4B52 - chain A; structure by X-ray diffraction, 1.76 A resolution.

Chain A:
Molecule: Bacillolysin
From: Paenibacillus polymyxa
Notes: EC 3.4.24.4
UniProtKB: E3E6L0 (E3E6L0_PAEPS); residues 1-304 here correspond to UniProt positions 289-592 (UniProt number = residue number + 288)
Chain sequence (304 residues; numbered 1 to 304; the number before each row is that of its first residue):
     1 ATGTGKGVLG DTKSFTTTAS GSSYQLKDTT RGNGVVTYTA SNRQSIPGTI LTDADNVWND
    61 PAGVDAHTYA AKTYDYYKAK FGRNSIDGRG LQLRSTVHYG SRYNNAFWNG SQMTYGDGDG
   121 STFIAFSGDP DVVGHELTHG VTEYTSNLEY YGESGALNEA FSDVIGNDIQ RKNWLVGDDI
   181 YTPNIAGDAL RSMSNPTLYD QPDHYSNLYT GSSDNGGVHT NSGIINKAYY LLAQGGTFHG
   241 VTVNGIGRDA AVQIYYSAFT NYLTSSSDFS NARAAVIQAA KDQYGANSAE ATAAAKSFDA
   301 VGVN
Sequence notes: conflict Thr12 (Ser300 in E3E6L0), Val35 (Ile323 in E3E6L0), Thr68 (Ala356 in E3E6L0), Thr210 (Arg498 in E3E6L0), Thr237 (Asn525 in E3E6L0), Gln283 (Leu571 in E3E6L0)
Bound ions: Ca2+ site 1: Asp53, Asp55, Val57; Na+: Asn109 (shared with 1 residue of chain B); Ca2+ site 2: Asp129, Asp131, Gln170, Asp178; Zn2+: His135, His139, Glu159 (together with phosphoramidon); Ca2+ site 3: Tyr181, Thr182, Ile185, Asp188
Residues lining bound ligands: phosphoramidon (RDF; N-alpha-L-rhamnopyranosyloxy(hydroxyphosphinyl)-L-leucyl-L-tryptophan): Asn104, Asn105, Ala106, Phe107, Trp108, Phe123, Phe126, Val132, His135, Glu136, His139, Tyr150, Glu159, Ile180, Leu190, Arg191, Val218, His219
What the authors report for this chain:
  - binding site for phosphoramidon: Ala106, Glu136, Tyr150, Tyr151, His219
  - conformationally variable residues (side-chain flip): Tyr150
  - Ca2+ coordination: Asp53, Asp55, Val57, Tyr181, Thr182, Ile185, Asp188

Overview:
Bound to chain A: phosphoramidon. Asp53, Asp55 and Val57 form the Ca2+ site 1. Asp129, Asp131, Gln170 and
Asp178 coordinate Ca2+ site 2. The paper reports a binding site for phosphoramidon at Ala106, Glu136 and
Tyr150 among others; Ca2+ coordination by Asp53, Asp55 and Val57 among others.
Chain A is Bacillolysin (Paenibacillus polymyxa); the structure, Crystal structure of Gentlyase, the neutral
metalloprotease of Paenibacillus polymyxa, was determined by X-ray diffraction together with 4GER from the
same study.
